Entry 6VQZ (X-ray diffraction, 2.25 A resolution); this record covers chains A and B of the 3 polymer chains in the assembly.

== Chain A ==
Molecule: MHC class I antigen
Organism: Homo sapiens
UniProtKB: O78189 (O78189_HUMAN); residues 1-276 here correspond to UniProt positions 25-300 (UniProt number = residue number + 24)
Amino-acid sequence (276 residues; numbered 1 to 276; the number before each row is that of its first residue):
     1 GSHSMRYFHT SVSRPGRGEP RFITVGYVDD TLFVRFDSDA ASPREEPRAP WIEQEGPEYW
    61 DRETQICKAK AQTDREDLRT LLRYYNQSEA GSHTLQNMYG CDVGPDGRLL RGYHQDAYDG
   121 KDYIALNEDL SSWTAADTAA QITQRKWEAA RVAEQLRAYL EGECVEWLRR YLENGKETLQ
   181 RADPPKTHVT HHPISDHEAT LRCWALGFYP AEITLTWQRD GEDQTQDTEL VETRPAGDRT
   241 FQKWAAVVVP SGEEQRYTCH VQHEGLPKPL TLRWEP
Unresolved in the structure: 276
Cystine bridges: C101-C164, C203-C259
Residues lining bound ligands: arginine (ARG): D77, T80, Y84, L95, D116, Y123, I124, T143, K146, W147

== Chain B ==
Molecule: Beta-2-microglobulin
Organism: Homo sapiens
UniProtKB: P61769 (B2MG_HUMAN); residues 1-99 here correspond to UniProt positions 21-119 (UniProt number = residue number + 20)
Amino-acid sequence (99 residues; numbered 1 to 99; the number before each row is that of its first residue):
     1 IQRTPKIQVY SRHPAENGKS NFLNCYVSGF HPSDIEVDLL KNGERIEKVE HSDLSFSKDW
    61 SFYLLYYTEF TPTEKDEYAC RVNHVTLSQP KIVKWDRDM
Swiss-Prot annotation at these positions:
  - modified residue: Q2 (Pyrrolidone carboxylic acid)
  - glycosylation: I1 (N-linked (Glc) (glycation) isoleucine), K19 (N-linked (Glc) (glycation) lysine), K41 (N-linked (Glc) (glycation) lysine), K48 (N-linked (Glc) (glycation) lysine), K58 (N-linked (Glc) (glycation) lysine), K91 (N-linked (Glc) (glycation) lysine), K94 (N-linked (Glc) (glycation) lysine)
Cystine bridges: C25-C80

== Interface between chain A and chain B ==
Residue-residue contacts (49):
  F8(A) - F56(B)  hydrophobic
  H9(A) - F56(B)
  T10(A) - F56(B)
  T10(A) - F62(B)
  V12(A) - S33(B)
  I23(A) - L54(B)
  V25(A) - D53(B)
  V25(A) - L54(B)
  V25(A) - S55(B)
  Y27(A) - S55(B)
  Y27(A) - Y63(B)  hydrogen bond
  L32(A) - D53(B)
  R35(A) - D53(B)  salt bridge
  T94(A) - F62(B)
  Q96(A) - H31(B)  hydrogen bond
  Q96(A) - F56(B)
  Q96(A) - W60(B)  hydrogen bond (side chain-backbone)
  Q96(A) - F62(B)
  N97(A) - F56(B)
  Q115(A) - W60(B)
  A117(A) - W60(B)
  D119(A) - I1(B)  hydrogen bond (backbone-backbone)
  D119(A) - H31(B)
  G120(A) - R3(B)  hydrogen bond (backbone-side chain)
  G120(A) - H31(B)
  G120(A) - W60(B)
  D122(A) - W60(B)  hydrogen bond
  H192(A) - D98(B)
  R202(A) - D98(B)  hydrogen bond (side chain-backbone)
  R202(A) - M99(B)
  W204(A) - D98(B)
  W204(A) - M99(B)
  V231(A) - Q8(B)
  E232(A) - Q8(B)  hydrogen bond (backbone-side chain)
  E232(A) - Y26(B)
  E232(A) - S28(B)  hydrogen bond
  T233(A) - Y26(B)
  R234(A) - Q8(B)  hydrogen bond
  R234(A) - Y10(B)
  R234(A) - M99(B)  hydrogen bond (side chain-backbone)
  P235(A) - Y10(B)  hydrogen bond (backbone-side chain)
  P235(A) - Y26(B)
  A236(A) - R12(B)  hydrogen bond (backbone-side chain)
  A236(A) - N24(B)  hydrogen bond (backbone-side chain)
  G237(A) - R12(B)  hydrogen bond (backbone-side chain)
  Q242(A) - Y10(B)
  Q242(A) - S11(B)
  Q242(A) - R12(B)  hydrogen bond (side chain-backbone)
  W244(A) - M99(B)  hydrogen bond (side chain-backbone)
Other interface residues (no listed pair), chain A (35 interface residues in all): R17, R48, M98, D116, K121, D238
Other interface residues (no listed pair), chain B (24 interface residues in all): P32, D34, D59, L65

== In short ==
The interface between chain A and chain B involves 35 residues on one side and 24 on the other, with 17
hydrogen bonds and 1 salt bridge. Among the polar pairs are R35(A)-D53(B), Y27(A)-Y63(B) and Q96(A)-H31(B).
Ligands of chain A: arginine.
Chain A is MHC class I antigen and chain B is Beta-2-microglobulin, both from Homo sapiens; the structure,
HLA-B*27:05 presenting an HIV-1 6mer peptide, was determined by X-ray diffraction, deposited together with
6VPZ, 6VQ2, 6VQD, 6VQE and 6VQY.
